PDB entry 5OXR | X-ray diffraction, 1.75 A resolution | chains B and C of the 3 polymer chains in the assembly

# Chain B (and C)
Protein: Pulmonary surfactant-associated protein D
Source organism: Homo sapiens
Notes: fragment: Trimeric neck + carbohydrate recognition domain; chain C of this document is another copy of the same molecule, construct and numbering; everything in this record applies to it too
UniProtKB: P35247 (SFTPD_HUMAN); residues 181-355 here correspond to UniProt positions 201-375 (UniProt number = residue number + 20)
Amino-acid sequence (177 residues; numbered 179 to 355; the number before each row is that of its first residue):
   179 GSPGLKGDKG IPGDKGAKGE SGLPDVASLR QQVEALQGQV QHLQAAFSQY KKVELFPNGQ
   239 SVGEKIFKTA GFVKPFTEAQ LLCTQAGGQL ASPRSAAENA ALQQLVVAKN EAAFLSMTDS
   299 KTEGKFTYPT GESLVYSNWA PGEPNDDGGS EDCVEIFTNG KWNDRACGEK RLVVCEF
Unresolved in the structure: 179-203 (chain C: 179-204)
Disulfide bonds: Cys-261/Cys-353, Cys-331/Cys-345
Differences from the reference sequence: expression tag (179-180)
Ion coordination: Ca2+ site 1: Asp-297, Glu-301, Asp-324, Glu-329, Asp-330; Ca2+ site 2: Glu-301, Asp-330; Ca2+ site 3: Glu-321, Asn-323, Glu-329, Asn-341, Asp-342 (together with L-glycero-alpha-D-manno-heptopyranose)
From the paper describing this entry:
  - Ca2+ coordination: Glu-321, Asn-323, Glu-329, Asn-341
  - binding site for L-glycero-alpha-D-manno-heptopyranose: Glu-321, Asn-323, Glu-329, Asn-341
  - binding site for the ligand K5B: Asp-325, Arg-343

# Chain B / chain C interface
Pairs across the interface (39):
  Leu-207(B) / Leu-207(C)  hydrophobic
  Leu-207(B) / Arg-208(C)
  Gln-210(B) / Val-211(C)
  Gln-210(B) / Gln-215(C)
  Leu-214(B) / Leu-214(C)  hydrophobic
  Leu-214(B) / Gln-215(C)
  Leu-214(B) / Val-218(C)  hydrophobic
  Gln-217(B) / Val-218(C)
  Gln-217(B) / Gln-219(C)  hydrogen bond
  Gln-217(B) / Gln-222(C)  hydrogen bond
  Val-218(B) / Val-218(C)  hydrophobic
  Leu-221(B) / Phe-225(C)  hydrophobic
  Ala-224(B) / Phe-225(C)  hydrophobic
  Phe-225(B) / Phe-225(C)
  Gln-227(B) / Glu-242(C)  hydrogen bond (side chain-backbone)
  Gln-227(B) / Ile-244(C)
  Gln-227(B) / Phe-355(C)  hydrogen bond (side chain-backbone)
  Tyr-228(B) / Phe-225(C)  hydrophobic
  Tyr-228(B) / Tyr-228(C)
  Tyr-228(B) / Lys-229(C)
  Tyr-228(B) / Glu-232(C)
  Tyr-228(B) / Leu-233(C)
  Tyr-228(B) / Ile-244(C)  hydrophobic
  Lys-230(B) / Ala-264(C)
  Lys-230(B) / Gly-265(C)
  Lys-230(B) / Phe-355(C)
  Val-231(B) / Glu-232(C)
  Val-231(B) / Ile-244(C)  hydrophobic
  Val-231(B) / Lys-246(C)  hydrogen bond (backbone-side chain)
  Val-231(B) / Phe-355(C)  hydrophobic
  Glu-232(B) / Tyr-228(C)  hydrogen bond
  Glu-232(B) / Glu-232(C)
  Glu-232(B) / Lys-246(C)
  Phe-234(B) / Lys-246(C)  hydrogen bond (backbone-side chain)
  Phe-234(B) / Ala-248(C)  hydrophobic
  Phe-234(B) / Ala-264(C)  hydrophobic
  Phe-234(B) / Cys-353(C)  hydrophobic
  Phe-234(B) / Phe-355(C)  hydrophobic
  Lys-287(B) / Phe-250(C)
Other interface residues (no listed pair), chain B (17 interface residues in all): Val-211, Pro-235
Other interface residues (no listed pair), chain C (28 interface residues in all): Leu-221, Ser-239, Lys-243, Thr-247, Leu-260, Val-351

# Overview
Chain B and chain C form an interface of 17 and 28 residues respectively; the contacts include 7 hydrogen
bonds. Polar pairs include Gln-217(B)/Gln-219(C), Gln-217(B)/Gln-222(C) and Gln-227(B)/Glu-242(C). The paper
reports a binding site for L-glycero-alpha-D-manno-heptopyranose at Glu-321(B), Asn-323(B) and Glu-329(B)
among others; a binding site for the ligand K5B at Asp-325(B) and Arg-343(B).
Both chains are Pulmonary surfactant-associated protein D (Homo sapiens). Entry 5OXR (Crystal structure of
human lung surfactant protein D trimeric fragment with bound ligand Salmonella enterica Minnesota ...) was
determined by X-ray diffraction together with 5OXS from the same study.
